Entry 5GHR (X-ray diffraction, 2.51 A resolution); this record covers chains A and B.

Chain A:
Molecule: SsDNA-specific exonuclease
Organism: Thermococcus kodakarensis
UniProt: Q5JGL0 (Q5JGL0_THEKO); numbering as in UniProt (aligned over 1-477)
Sequence (477 residues; numbered 1 to 477; the number before each row is that of its first residue):
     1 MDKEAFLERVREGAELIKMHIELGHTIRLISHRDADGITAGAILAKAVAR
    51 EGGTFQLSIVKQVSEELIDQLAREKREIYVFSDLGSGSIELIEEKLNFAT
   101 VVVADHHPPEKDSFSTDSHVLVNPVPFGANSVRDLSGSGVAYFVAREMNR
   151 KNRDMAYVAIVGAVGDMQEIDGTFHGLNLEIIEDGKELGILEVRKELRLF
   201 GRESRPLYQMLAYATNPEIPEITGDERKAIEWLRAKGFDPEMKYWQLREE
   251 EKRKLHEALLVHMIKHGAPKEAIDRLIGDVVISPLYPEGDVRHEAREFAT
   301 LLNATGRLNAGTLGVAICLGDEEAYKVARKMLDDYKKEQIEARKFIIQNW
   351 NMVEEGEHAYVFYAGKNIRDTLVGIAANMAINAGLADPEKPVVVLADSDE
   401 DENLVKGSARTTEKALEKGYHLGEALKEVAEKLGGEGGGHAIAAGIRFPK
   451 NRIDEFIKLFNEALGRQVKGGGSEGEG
Disordered / not traced: 384-390, 465-477
Modified residues: Mse1, Mse19, Mse148, Mse155, Mse167, Mse210, Mse242, Mse263, Mse331, Mse352, Mse379 (selenomethionine; parent Met)
Reported in the primary citation:
  - catalytic residues: Asp83, His106, Asp166 (by similarity / conservation)
  - binding site for sulfate ion: Arg410
  - conformationally variable residues (domain motion): Tyr335

Chain B:
Molecule: Putative uncharacterized protein
Organism: Thermococcus kodakarensis
UniProt: Q5JF31 (Q5JF31_THEKO); residue numbers follow UniProt; this construct covers 131-188
Sequence (80 residues; row label = number of the first residue in the row):
   109 MGSSHHHHHHSSGENLYFQGHMSKEVPKEAYIIQIDLPAVLGPDMKEYGP
   159 FMAGDMAIIPTVIGRALVEREAARRVRIFL
Disordered / not traced: 109-133
Sequence notes: expression tag (109-130)
Modified residues: Mse109, Mse130 (selenomethionine); Mse153, Mse160, Mse164 (selenomethionine; parent Met)
Reported in the primary citation:
  - mutagenesis - D163A, M164A/I166A: abolished catalytic activity (GAN nuclease activity)

Chain A / chain B interface:
Pairs across the interface - 36 pairs, chain A then chain B:
  Gly24(A) - Lys154(B)  hydrogen bond (backbone-side chain)
  Thr26(A) - Lys154(B)  hydrogen bond
  Arg28(A) - Mse160(B)
  Arg28(A) - Asp163(B)  salt bridge
  Lys46(A) - Phe187(B)  hydrogen bond (side chain-backbone)
  Arg50(A) - Leu188(B)
  Gly53(A) - Ile166(B)
  Thr54(A) - Lys136(B)
  Thr54(A) - Ile166(B)
  Phe55(A) - Mse164(B)
  Phe55(A) - Ala165(B)
  Phe55(A) - Ile166(B)  hydrogen bond (backbone-backbone)
  Gln56(A) - Gly157(B)
  Gln56(A) - Pro158(B)  hydrogen bond (side chain-backbone)
  Gln56(A) - Phe159(B)
  Gln56(A) - Asp163(B)  hydrogen bond
  Gln56(A) - Mse164(B)
  Gln56(A) - Ala165(B)
  Leu57(A) - Asp163(B)
  Leu57(A) - Mse164(B)  hydrogen bond (backbone-backbone)
  Ser58(A) - Mse160(B)
  Ser58(A) - Asp163(B)  hydrogen bond
  Arg76(A) - Gly157(B)  hydrogen bond (side chain-backbone)
  Arg76(A) - Pro158(B)
  Thr312(A) - Ile140(B)
  Thr312(A) - Gly162(B)  hydrogen bond (side chain-backbone)
  Thr312(A) - Mse164(B)
  Val315(A) - Mse164(B)  hydrophobic
  Ala316(A) - Mse164(B)
  Ala316(A) - Val184(B)  hydrophobic
  Leu319(A) - Mse164(B)
  Leu319(A) - Arg185(B)
  Leu319(A) - Ile186(B)  hydrophobic
  Leu319(A) - Phe187(B)  hydrogen bond (backbone-backbone)
  Asp321(A) - Val184(B)
  Asp321(A) - Arg185(B)  hydrogen bond (side chain-backbone)
Also at the interface, not in a pair above, chain A (22 interface residues in all): His25, Ala49, Gln70, Leu313, Gly320
Also at the interface, not in a pair above, chain B (19 interface residues in all): Tyr156, Arg183
Interface features reported in the paper:
  - pairs named by the authors: Gln56(A)-Asp163(B) (hydrogen bond), Ser58(A)-Asp163(B) (hydrogen bond)
  - interface residues, chain A: Leu313(A), Val315(A), Ala316(A), Leu319(A)
  - hot spots on chain A (mutagenesis) - F55A/L57A (Kd 230 nM): decreased binding to Putative uncharacterized protein (chain B)
  - interface residues, chain B: Ile140(B), Mse164(B), Ile166(B), Val184(B), Ile186(B)
  - hot spots on chain B (mutagenesis) - D163A, M164A/I166A: abolished binding to SsDNA-specific exonuclease (chain A)

Overview:
Chain A and chain B form an interface of 22 and 19 residues respectively; the contacts include 12 hydrogen
bonds and 1 salt bridge. Among the polar pairs are Arg28(A)-Asp163(B), Gly24(A)-Lys154(B) and
Thr26(A)-Lys154(B). The paper describes hydrogen bonds between Gln56(A) and Asp163(B) and Ser58(A) and
Asp163(B). From the paper: catalytic residues Asp83(A), His106(A) and Asp166(A); D163A and M164A/I166A of
chain B abolish catalytic activity (GAN nuclease activity).
Here chain A is SsDNA-specific exonuclease and chain B is Putative uncharacterized protein, both from
Thermococcus kodakarensis. Entry 5GHR (DNA replication protein) was determined by X-ray diffraction, deposited
together with 5GHT.
